2Y7Y - chains B and C of the 5 polymer chains in the assembly; structure by X-ray diffraction, 1.90 A resolution.

== Chain B (and C) ==
Protein: Soluble acetylcholine receptor
From: Aplysia californica
Notes: chain C of this document is another copy of the same molecule, construct and numbering; everything in this record applies to it too
UniProt: Q8WSF8 (Q8WSF8_APLCA); residues 1-217 here correspond to UniProt positions 20-236 (UniProt number = residue number + 19)
Chain sequence (217 residues; numbered 1 to 217; the number before each row is that of its first residue):
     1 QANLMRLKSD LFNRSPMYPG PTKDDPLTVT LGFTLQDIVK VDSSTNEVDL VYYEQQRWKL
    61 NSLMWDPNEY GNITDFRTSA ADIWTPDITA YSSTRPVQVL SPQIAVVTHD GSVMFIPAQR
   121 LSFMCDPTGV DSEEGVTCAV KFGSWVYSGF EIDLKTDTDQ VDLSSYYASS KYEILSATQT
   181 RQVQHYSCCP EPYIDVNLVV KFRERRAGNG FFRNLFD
Disordered / not traced: 186-189, 206-217
Cystine bridges: Cys125-Cys138
Construct notes: conflict Val41 (Ala60 in Q8WSF8), Val136 (Ala155 in Q8WSF8)

== How chain B and chain C interact ==
Pairs across the interface (46):
  Pro16(B) - Met5(C)
  Met17(B) - Met5(C)
  Tyr18(B) - Met5(C)  hydrophobic
  Pro19(B) - Gln1(C)
  Pro19(B) - Leu4(C)  hydrophobic
  Pro19(B) - Met5(C)
  Thr22(B) - Leu4(C)
  Asp25(B) - Gln1(C)  hydrogen bond
  Ser43(B) - Lys171(C)  hydrogen bond (backbone-side chain)
  Ser44(B) - Lys171(C)
  Thr45(B) - Val39(C)
  Asn46(B) - Ser169(C)  hydrogen bond (side chain-backbone)
  Asn46(B) - Lys171(C)
  Glu47(B) - Val39(C)
  Glu47(B) - Arg120(C)  salt bridge
  Asp87(B) - Pro102(C)
  Asp87(B) - Ile104(C)
  Thr89(B) - Leu100(C)
  Thr89(B) - Pro102(C)
  Tyr91(B) - Gln36(C)  hydrogen bond (backbone-side chain)
  Tyr91(B) - Tyr53(C)  hydrogen bond (backbone-side chain)
  Ser92(B) - Gln36(C)
  Ser93(B) - Leu100(C)
  Thr94(B) - Arg120(C)  hydrogen bond (backbone-side chain)
  Arg95(B) - Gln98(C)  hydrogen bond
  Arg95(B) - Leu100(C)
  Arg95(B) - Arg120(C)
  Pro96(B) - Gln98(C)
  Pro96(B) - Val99(C)
  Pro96(B) - Leu100(C)
  Met124(B) - Asp37(C)
  Met124(B) - Val51(C)  hydrophobic
  Met124(B) - Tyr167(C)
  Cys125(B) - Tyr167(C)  hydrogen bond (backbone-side chain)
  Asp126(B) - Tyr167(C)  hydrogen bond (backbone-side chain)
  Asp126(B) - Ser169(C)
  Trp145(B) - Tyr53(C)  hydrophobic
  Trp145(B) - Ser101(C)
  Trp145(B) - Pro102(C)  hydrophobic
  Trp145(B) - Ile116(C)  hydrogen bond (side chain-backbone)
  Trp145(B) - Ala118(C)  hydrophobic
  Val146(B) - Arg77(C)  hydrogen bond (backbone-side chain)
  Val146(B) - Ile104(C)
  Tyr147(B) - Arg77(C)
  Ser148(B) - Arg77(C)
  Glu151(B) - Arg77(C)  salt bridge
Also at the interface, not in a pair above, chain B (30 interface residues in all): Gly20, Asp24, Tyr193
Also at the interface, not in a pair above, chain C (26 interface residues in all): Lys8, Lys40, Gly71, Val106, Ser170

== Summary ==
30 residues of chain B and 26 residues of chain C are in contact; the contacts include 11 hydrogen bonds and 2
salt bridges. Polar pairs include Glu47(B)-Arg120(C), Glu151(B)-Arg77(C) and Asp25(B)-Gln1(C).
Chain B and chain C are both Soluble acetylcholine receptor (Aplysia californica); the structure, Aplysia
californica achbp in apo state, was determined by X-ray diffraction, deposited together with 2W8F and 2W8G.
